1KFE - chains A and B; structure by X-ray diffraction, 1.75 A resolution.

== Chain A ==
Name: Tryptophan synthase alpha chain
Source organism: Salmonella typhimurium
UniProtKB: P00929 (TRPA_SALTY); residues 1-268 here = UniProt positions 1-268
Chain sequence (268 residues; row label = number of the first residue in the row):
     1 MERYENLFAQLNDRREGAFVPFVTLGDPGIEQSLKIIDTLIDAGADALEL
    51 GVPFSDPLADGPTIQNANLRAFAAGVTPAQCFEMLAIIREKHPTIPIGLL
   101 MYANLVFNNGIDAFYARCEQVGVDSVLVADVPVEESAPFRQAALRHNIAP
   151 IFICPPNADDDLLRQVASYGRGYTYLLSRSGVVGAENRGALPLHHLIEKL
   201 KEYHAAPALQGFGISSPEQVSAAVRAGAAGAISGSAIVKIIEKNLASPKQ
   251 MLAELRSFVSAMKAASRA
Not modelled in the structure: 178-193
Differences from the reference sequence: cloning artifact (87); engineered mutation Val183 (Thr in P00929)
Curated features (UniProtKB/Swiss-Prot):
  - active site (Proton acceptor): Glu49, Asp60

== Chain B ==
Name: Tryptophan synthase beta chain
Source organism: Salmonella typhimurium
UniProtKB: P0A2K1 (TRPB_SALTY); residues 2-395 here = UniProt positions 2-395
Chain sequence (394 residues; each row starts with the number of its first residue):
     2 TTLLNPYFGEFGGMYVPQILMPALNQLEEAFVSAQKDPEFQAQFADLLKN
    52 YAGRPTALTKCQNITAGTRTTLYLKREDLLHGGAHKTNQVLGQALLAKRM
   102 GKSEIIAETGAGQHGVASALASALLGLKCRIYMGAKDVERQSPNVFRMRL
   152 MGAEVIPVHSGSATLKDACNEALRDWSGSYETAHYMLGTAAGPHPYPTIV
   202 REFQRMIGEETKAQILDKEGRLPDAVIACVGGGSNAIGMFADFINDTSVG
   252 LIGVEPGGHGIETGEHGAPLKHGRVGIYFGMKAPMMQTADGQIEESYSIS
   302 AGLDFPSVGPQHAYLNSIGRADYVSITDDEALEAFKTLCRHEGIIPALES
   352 SHALAHALKMMREQPEKEQLLVVNLSGRGDKDIFTVHDILKARG
Metal / ion sites: Na+: Gly232, Phe306, Ser308
Ligand contacts: pyridoxyl-serine-5-monophosphate (PLS; [3-hydroxy-2-methyl-5-phosphonooxymethyl-pyridin-4-ylmethyl]-serine): Ala85, His86, Lys87, Glu109, Thr110, Gly111, Ala112, Gly113, Gln114, His115, Leu166, Gly189, Thr190, Cys230, Val231, Gly232, Gly233, Gly234, Ser235, Asn236, Ala237, Ala302, Gly303, Leu304, Asp305, Ala348, Glu350, Ser377, Gly378
Curated features (UniProtKB/Swiss-Prot):
  - modified residue: Lys87 (N6-(pyridoxal phosphate)lysine)

== Chain A / chain B interface ==
Residue-residue contacts (58; chain A residue first):
  Pro53(A) - Gln293(B)  hydrogen bond (backbone-side chain)
  Phe54(A) - Gly292(B)
  Phe54(A) - Gln293(B)
  Ser55(A) - Gln293(B)  hydrogen bond (backbone-side chain)
  Ser55(A) - Ile294(B)  hydrogen bond (side chain-backbone)
  Asp56(A) - Lys167(B)  salt bridge
  Asp56(A) - Asp168(B)
  Asp56(A) - Asn171(B)  hydrogen bond
  Asp56(A) - Tyr279(B)
  Asp56(A) - Ile294(B)
  Pro57(A) - Arg175(B)  hydrogen bond (backbone-side chain)
  Leu58(A) - Asn171(B)
  Leu58(A) - Arg175(B)
  Leu58(A) - Phe280(B)
  Ala59(A) - Pro18(B)  hydrophobic
  Asp60(A) - Arg175(B)  hydrogen bond (backbone-side chain)
  Gln65(A) - Ser161(B)
  Gln65(A) - Arg175(B)
  Phe72(A) - Gln293(B)
  Thr77(A) - Asp291(B)
  Pro78(A) - Asp291(B)
  Pro78(A) - Gln293(B)
  Ala103(A) - Ile278(B)  hydrophobic
  Asn104(A) - Gly277(B)
  Asn104(A) - Ile278(B)  hydrogen bond (side chain-backbone)
  Asn104(A) - Gln288(B)  hydrogen bond
  Asn104(A) - Gly292(B)  hydrogen bond (side chain-backbone)
  Asn104(A) - Ile294(B)
  Leu105(A) - Asp291(B)
  Leu105(A) - Gly292(B)
  Phe107(A) - Val276(B)
  Phe107(A) - Ile278(B)  hydrophobic
  Phe107(A) - Lys283(B)
  Asn108(A) - Arg275(B)  hydrogen bond
  Asn108(A) - Gln288(B)
  Asn108(A) - Ala290(B)  hydrogen bond (side chain-backbone)
  Asn108(A) - Asp291(B)  hydrogen bond (side chain-backbone)
  Asn108(A) - Gly292(B)
  Asn109(A) - Arg275(B)
  Ala129(A) - Pro18(B)
  Asp130(A) - Tyr16(B)
  Asp130(A) - Val17(B)  hydrogen bond (backbone-backbone)
  Asp130(A) - Pro18(B)
  Pro132(A) - Met15(B)
  Pro132(A) - Val17(B)
  Pro132(A) - Gln19(B)
  Pro132(A) - Met22(B)  hydrophobic
  Val133(A) - Gln19(B)  hydrogen bond (backbone-side chain)
  Glu134(A) - Gln19(B)  hydrogen bond
  Glu134(A) - Met22(B)
  Glu135(A) - Tyr8(B)  hydrogen bond
  Glu135(A) - Gly14(B)
  Glu135(A) - Met15(B)  hydrogen bond (side chain-backbone)
  Glu135(A) - Tyr16(B)
  Ile153(A) - Gln19(B)
  Pro155(A) - Gln19(B)
  Asn157(A) - Tyr181(B)  hydrogen bond
  Leu162(A) - Gln19(B)
Interface residues without a listed pair, chain A (31 interface residues in all): Leu69, Val131, Phe139
Interface residues without a listed pair, chain B (34 interface residues in all): Thr2, Ile20, Pro23, Gly162, Glu172, Leu174, Thr289

== In short ==
Chain A and chain B form an interface of 31 and 34 residues respectively, with 18 hydrogen bonds and 1 salt
bridge. Polar contacts include Asp56(A)-Lys167(B), Pro53(A)-Gln293(B) and Ser55(A)-Gln293(B). Chain B binds
pyridoxyl-serine-5-monophosphate. UniProt lists active-site residues Glu49(A) and Asp60(A) on chain A.
Here chain A is Tryptophan synthase alpha chain and chain B is Tryptophan synthase beta chain, both from
Salmonella typhimurium. Entry 1KFE (CRYSTAL STRUCTURE OF ALPHAT183V MUTANT OF TRYPTOPHAN SYNTHASE FROM
SALMONELLA TYPHIMURIUM WITH L-Ser Bound To The ...) was determined by X-ray diffraction (same publication as
1KFB, 1KFC, 1K8X, 1KFJ and 1KFK).
